8WK3 - chains E and F of the 43 polymer chains in the assembly; structure by electron microscopy, 3.30 A resolution.

== Chain E ==
Name: Flagellar biosynthetic protein FliR
Source organism: Salmonella enterica subsp. enterica serovar Typhimurium str. LT2
UniProtKB: P54702 (FLIR_SALTY); residue numbers follow UniProt; this construct covers 1-264
Amino-acid sequence (264 residues; row label = number of the first residue in the row):
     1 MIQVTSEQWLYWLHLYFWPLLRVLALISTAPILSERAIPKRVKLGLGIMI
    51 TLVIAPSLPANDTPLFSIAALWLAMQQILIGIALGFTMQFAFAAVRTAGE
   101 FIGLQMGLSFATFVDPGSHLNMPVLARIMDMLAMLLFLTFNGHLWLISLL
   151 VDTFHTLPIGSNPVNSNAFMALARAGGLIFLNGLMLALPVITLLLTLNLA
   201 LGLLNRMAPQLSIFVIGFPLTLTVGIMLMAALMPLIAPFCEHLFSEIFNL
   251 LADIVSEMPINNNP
Not modelled in the structure: 1-3, 257-264

== Chain F ==
Name: Flagellar biosynthetic protein FliP
Source organism: Salmonella enterica subsp. enterica serovar Typhimurium str. LT2
UniProtKB: P54700 (FLIP_SALTY); numbering as in UniProt (aligned over 1-245)
Amino-acid sequence (245 residues; each row starts with the number of its first residue):
     1 MRRLLFLSLAGLWLFSPAAAAQLPGLISQPLAGGGQSWSLSVQTLVFITS
    51 LTFLPAILLMMTSFTRIIIVFGLLRNALGTPSAPPNQVLLGLALFLTFFI
   101 MSPVIDKIYVDAYQPFSEQKISMQEALDKGAQPLRAFMLRQTREADLALF
   151 ARLANSGPLQGPEAVPMRILLPAYVTSELKTAFQIGFTIFIPFLIIDLVI
   201 ASVLMALGMMMVPPATIALPFKLMLFVLVDGWQLLMGSLAQSFYS
Not modelled in the structure: 1-36, 244-245

== Chain E / chain F interface ==
Pairs across the interface (61):
  Phe-66(E) / Thr-44(F)
  Ile-68(E) / Tyr-113(F)  hydrophobic
  Leu-71(E) / Phe-47(F)  hydrophobic
  Met-75(E) / Tyr-113(F)
  Leu-79(E) / Phe-98(F)  hydrophobic
  Ala-83(E) / Phe-95(F)  hydrophobic
  Phe-86(E) / Gln-87(F)
  Phe-86(E) / Val-88(F)  hydrophobic
  Phe-86(E) / Gly-91(F)
  Phe-90(E) / Val-88(F)  hydrophobic
  Phe-90(E) / Leu-92(F)  hydrophobic
  Ala-93(E) / Pro-85(F)
  Ala-93(E) / Val-88(F)  hydrophobic
  Thr-97(E) / Ala-83(F)  hydrogen bond (side chain-backbone)
  Thr-97(E) / Pro-84(F)
  Glu-100(E) / Thr-80(F)
  Glu-100(E) / Ser-82(F)
  Phe-101(E) / Thr-80(F)
  Phe-101(E) / Ala-83(F)  hydrophobic
  Phe-101(E) / Leu-219(F)  hydrophobic
  Phe-101(E) / Leu-223(F)  hydrophobic
  Leu-104(E) / Gly-79(F)
  Leu-104(E) / Thr-80(F)
  Gln-105(E) / Thr-216(F)  hydrogen bond (side chain-backbone)
  Gln-105(E) / Pro-220(F)
  Phe-110(E) / Pro-213(F)  hydrophobic
  Phe-110(E) / Thr-216(F)
  Thr-112(E) / Gly-79(F)
  Phe-113(E) / Ala-215(F)  hydrophobic
  Pro-116(E) / Asn-76(F)
  Pro-123(E) / Ser-82(F)
  Ser-166(E) / Phe-99(F)
  Asn-167(E) / Phe-99(F)
  Met-170(E) / Leu-96(F)  hydrophobic
  Met-170(E) / Phe-99(F)  hydrophobic
  Leu-172(E) / Leu-92(F)
  Leu-172(E) / Phe-95(F)  hydrophobic
  Ala-173(E) / Leu-92(F)
  Ala-173(E) / Trp-232(F)  hydrogen bond (backbone-side chain)
  Ala-173(E) / Met-236(F)
  Gly-176(E) / Leu-92(F)
  Gly-176(E) / Trp-232(F)
  Gly-177(E) / Trp-232(F)
  Ile-179(E) / Val-88(F)  hydrophobic
  Phe-180(E) / Phe-226(F)  hydrophobic
  Phe-180(E) / Trp-232(F)  hydrophobic
  Leu-184(E) / Val-227(F)  hydrophobic
  Ile-191(E) / Pro-220(F)  hydrophobic
  Leu-195(E) / Ile-217(F)  hydrophobic
  Leu-195(E) / Phe-221(F)  hydrophobic
  Asn-198(E) / Thr-216(F)  hydrogen bond
  Asn-198(E) / Ile-217(F)
  Gly-202(E) / Met-209(F)
  Asn-205(E) / Met-209(F)
  Asn-205(E) / Met-210(F)
  Asn-205(E) / Met-211(F)
  Asn-205(E) / Val-212(F)
  Arg-206(E) / Leu-207(F)
  Ser-212(E) / Met-211(F)
  Ile-213(E) / Met-211(F)
  Ile-213(E) / Val-212(F)  hydrophobic
Also at the interface, not in a pair above, chain E (46 interface residues in all): Ile-82, Gln-89, Arg-96, Gly-117, Phe-169, Arg-174, Leu-181, Leu-199, Gln-210
Also at the interface, not in a pair above, chain F (43 interface residues in all): Leu-40, Pro-81, Leu-94, Phe-116, Gly-208, Met-224, Gln-233, Ala-240

== In short ==
The interface between chain E and chain F involves 46 residues on one side and 43 on the other, with 4
hydrogen bonds. Among the polar pairs are Thr-97(E)/Ala-83(F), Gln-105(E)/Thr-216(F) and
Ala-173(E)/Trp-232(F).
Here chain E is Flagellar biosynthetic protein FliR and chain F is Flagellar biosynthetic protein FliP, both
from Salmonella enterica subsp. enterica serovar Typhimurium str. LT2. Entry 8WK3 (Cryo-EM structure of the
proximal rod-export apparatus and FlgF within the motor-hook complex in the CW ...) was determined by electron
microscopy (same publication as 8WHT, 8WIW, 8WK4, 8WKI, 8WKK, 8WKQ and 11 further entries).
